Entry 6T15 (electron microscopy, 3.29 A resolution); this record covers chains a and h of the 33 polymer chains in the assembly.

== Chain a ==
Protein: Cytochrome C oxidase subunit 1; synonym: cytochrome C oxidase polypeptide I, COX1
From: Saccharomyces cerevisiae S288C
Notes: EC 1.9.3.1
UniProt: P00401 (COX1_YEAST); residue numbers follow UniProt; this construct covers 1-534
Chain sequence (534 residues; row label = number of the first residue in the row):
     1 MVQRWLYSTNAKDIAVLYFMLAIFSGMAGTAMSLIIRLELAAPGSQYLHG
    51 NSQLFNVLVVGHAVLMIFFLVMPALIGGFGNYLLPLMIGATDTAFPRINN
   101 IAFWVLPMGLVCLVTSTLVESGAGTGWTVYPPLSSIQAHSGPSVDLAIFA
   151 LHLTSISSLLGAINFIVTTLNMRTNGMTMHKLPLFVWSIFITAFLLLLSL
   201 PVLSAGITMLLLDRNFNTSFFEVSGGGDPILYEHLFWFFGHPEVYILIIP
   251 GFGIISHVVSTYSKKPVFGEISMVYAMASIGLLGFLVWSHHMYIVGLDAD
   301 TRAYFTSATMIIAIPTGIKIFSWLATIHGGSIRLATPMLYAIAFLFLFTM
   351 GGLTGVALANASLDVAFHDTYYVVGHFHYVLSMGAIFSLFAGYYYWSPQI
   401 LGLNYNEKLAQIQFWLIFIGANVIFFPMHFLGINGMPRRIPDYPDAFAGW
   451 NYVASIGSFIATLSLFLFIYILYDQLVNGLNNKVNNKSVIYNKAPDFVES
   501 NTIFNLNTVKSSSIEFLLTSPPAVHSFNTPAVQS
Covalent attachments: covalent link His241-Tyr245
Ion coordination: heme a Fe site 1: His62, His378; Cu ion: His241, His290, His291; Mg2+: Asp369 (shared with 1 residue of chain b); heme a Fe site 2 near His376 (its only coordinating residue here)
Residues lining bound ligands:
  - heme a (HEA), molecule 1: Phe19, Ala22, Ile23, Gly26, Met27, Thr30, Ser33, Leu34, Ile36, Arg37, Val59, His62, Ala63, Met66, Ile67, Leu70, Val71, Ala74, Gly126, Trp127, Tyr371, Val374, Phe377, His378, Leu381, Ser382, Ile386, Leu389, Phe390, Tyr393, Ile417, Ile424, Phe425, Met428, Arg438, Arg439, Ile440, Ser458, Ala461, Leu465, Phe468
  - heme a (HEA), molecule 2: Trp127, Thr128, Trp237, Val244, Tyr245, Ile248, His290, His291, Tyr293, Thr309, Ile312, Ala313, Thr316, Gly317, Ile320, Phe321, Phe348, Thr349, Gly352, Leu353, Gly355, Val356, Leu358, Ala359, Asp364, His368, Asp369, Val373, His376, Phe377, Val380, Leu381, Arg438, Arg439
UniProt features mapped onto this chain:
  - binding site (Ca(2+)): Glu39, Ala42, Gly44, Pro441
  - binding site (Fe(II)-heme a): His62, His378
  - binding site (Cu cation): His241, His290, His291
  - binding site (O2): Tyr245
  - binding site (Mg(2+)): His368, Asp369
  - binding site (heme a3): His376
  - cross-link: His241 to Tyr245 (1'-histidyl-3'-tyrosine (His-Tyr))

== Chain h ==
Protein: Cytochrome c oxidase polypeptide VIII, mitochondrial
From: Saccharomyces cerevisiae S288c
Notes: EC 1.9.3.1
UniProt: P04039 (COX8_YEAST); residues 28-78 here = UniProt positions 28-78
Chain sequence (51 residues; row label = number of the first residue in the row):
    28 VHFKDGVYENIPFKVKGRKTPYALSHFGFFAIGFAVPFVACYVQLKKSGA
    78 F

== Interface between chain a and chain h ==
Residue-residue contacts (69):
  Met1(a) with Pro39(h)
  Arg4(a) with Phe30(h); Glu36(h), hydrogen bond (side chain-backbone); Asn37(h)
  Trp5(a) with Asn37(h); Ile38(h); Pro39(h)
  Asp13(a) with Asn37(h)
  Val16(a) with Asn37(h); Pro39(h)
  Leu17(a) with Pro39(h), hydrophobic
  Met20(a) with Pro39(h), hydrophobic; Phe40(h), hydrophobic; Phe56(h)
  Ile23(a) with Phe57(h), hydrophobic
  Phe24(a) with Phe56(h); Ile59(h), hydrophobic; Gly60(h)
  Met27(a) with Phe57(h); Phe61(h), hydrophobic
  Ala28(a) with Gly60(h); Val63(h), hydrophobic; Pro64(h)
  Ala31(a) with Phe61(h), hydrophobic; Pro64(h), hydrophobic
  Met32(a) with Pro64(h), hydrophobic
  Leu34(a) with Phe61(h), hydrophobic
  Ile35(a) with Phe65(h), hydrophobic
  His49(a) with Ala77(h), hydrogen bond (side chain-backbone)
  Asn51(a) with Gln71(h); Leu72(h); Ser75(h), hydrogen bond
  Leu54(a) with Gln71(h); Leu72(h), hydrophobic
  Val57(a) with Gln71(h)
  Leu58(a) with Cys68(h), hydrophobic
  Tyr82(a) with Asn37(h)
  Val114(a) with Val63(h), hydrophobic
  Thr117(a) with Gln71(h)
  Leu118(a) with Val70(h), hydrophobic; Lys74(h)
  Ser121(a) with Gln71(h), hydrogen bond (backbone-side chain)
  Ile400(a) with Asn37(h)
  Leu401(a) with Val34(h); Ile38(h), hydrophobic
  Leu403(a) with Tyr35(h), hydrophobic
  Phe466(a) with Phe61(h), hydrophobic
  Ile469(a) with His53(h), hydrogen bond (backbone-side chain); Phe54(h), hydrophobic; Phe57(h), hydrophobic
  Leu472(a) with His53(h)
  Tyr473(a) with Tyr49(h), hydrophobic; Ala50(h); His53(h)
  Leu476(a) with Tyr35(h), hydrogen bond (backbone-side chain); Ile38(h), hydrophobic; Val42(h); Tyr49(h)
  Val477(a) with Val42(h), hydrophobic; Lys43(h); Tyr49(h), hydrophobic
  Pro521(a) with Asp32(h); Gly33(h); Val34(h), hydrophobic; Asn37(h)
  Pro522(a) with Asp32(h)
  Ala523(a) with Asp32(h), hydrogen bond (backbone-side chain)
  Val524(a) with Phe30(h)
  His525(a) with His29(h)
Also at the interface, not in a pair above, chain a (46 interface residues in all): Gln3, Thr30, Leu48, Glu120, Gly122, Thr462, Tyr470
Also at the interface, not in a pair above, chain h (34 interface residues in all): Ala67, Gly76

== In short ==
46 residues of chain a face 34 of chain h across their interface; the contacts include 7 hydrogen bonds. Polar
contacts include Arg4(a)-Glu36(h), His49(a)-Ala77(h) and Asn51(a)-Ser75(h). Bound to chain a: heme a.
Here chain a is Cytochrome C oxidase subunit 1; synonym: cytochrome C oxidase polypeptide I, COX1
(Saccharomyces cerevisiae S288C) and chain h is Cytochrome c oxidase polypeptide VIII, mitochondrial
(Saccharomyces cerevisiae S288c). Entry 6T15 (The III2-IV(5B)1 respiratory supercomplex from S. cerevisiae)
was determined by electron microscopy together with 6T0B from the same study.
